PDB entry 3KIA | X-ray diffraction, 2.80 A resolution | chains A and C

# Chain A (and C)
Protein: Mannosyl-3-phosphoglycerate synthase
Source organism: synthetic construct
Notes: EC 2.4.1.217; chain C of this document is another copy of the same molecule, construct and numbering; everything in this record applies to it too
UniProt: B7SY86 (B7SY86_9ACTN); numbering as in UniProt (aligned over 1-335)
Sequence (387 residues; row label = number of the first residue in the row; numbers below 1 keep their minus sign (Met-51 is residue -51)):
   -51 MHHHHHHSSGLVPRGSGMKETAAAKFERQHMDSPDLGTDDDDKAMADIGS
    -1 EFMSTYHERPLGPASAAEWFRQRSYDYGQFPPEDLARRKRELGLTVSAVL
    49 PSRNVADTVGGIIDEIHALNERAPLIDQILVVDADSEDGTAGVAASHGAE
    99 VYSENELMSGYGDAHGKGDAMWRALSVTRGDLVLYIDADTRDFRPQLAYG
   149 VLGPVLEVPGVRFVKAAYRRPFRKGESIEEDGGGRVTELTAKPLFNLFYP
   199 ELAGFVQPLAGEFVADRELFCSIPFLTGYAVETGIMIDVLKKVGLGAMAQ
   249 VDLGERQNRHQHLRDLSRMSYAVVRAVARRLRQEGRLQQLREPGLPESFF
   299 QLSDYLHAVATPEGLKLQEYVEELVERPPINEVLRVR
Disordered / not traced: -51 to 13, 170-176, 334-335 (chain C: -51 to 8, 170-177, 258-259, 289-295, 334-335)
Metal / ion sites: Mg2+ site 1: Asp137 (together with guanosine-5'-monophosphate); Mg2+ site 2: Gln299, Asp302
Ligand contacts: guanosine-5'-monophosphate: Pro49, Ser50, Arg51, Val53, Val80, Asp81, Ala82, Glu102, Gly114, Lys115, Ala118, Asp135, Ala136, Asp137, Tyr227

# Chain A / chain C interface
Pairs across the interface (134):
  Ala14(A) - Phe297(C)
  Ala14(A) - Leu315(C)
  Phe18(A) - Leu313(C)  hydrophobic
  Phe18(A) - Lys314(C)
  Phe18(A) - Leu315(C)
  Ser22(A) - Leu313(C)
  Ala165(A) - Leu313(C)  hydrophobic
  Tyr166(A) - Ala308(C)
  Arg167(A) - Ala308(C)
  Arg167(A) - Thr309(C)
  Arg167(A) - Pro310(C)
  Arg168(A) - Leu261(C)
  Glu177(A) - Arg262(C)
  Glu178(A) - Arg262(C)
  Glu178(A) - Val307(C)
  Glu178(A) - Ala308(C)
  Glu178(A) - Thr309(C)
  Glu178(A) - Gln316(C)  hydrogen bond
  Asp179(A) - Val307(C)
  Asp179(A) - Ala308(C)  hydrogen bond (backbone-backbone)
  Gly180(A) - Ala306(C)
  Gly180(A) - Val307(C)
  Gly181(A) - Leu261(C)
  Arg183(A) - Leu187(C)
  Glu186(A) - Leu261(C)
  Glu186(A) - Ser265(C)  hydrogen bond (backbone-side chain)
  Glu186(A) - Tyr303(C)
  Glu186(A) - His305(C)  salt bridge
  Leu187(A) - Arg183(C)
  Leu187(A) - Val184(C)
  Leu187(A) - Leu187(C)
  Leu187(A) - Thr188(C)  hydrogen bond (backbone-side chain)
  Leu187(A) - Leu261(C)  hydrophobic
  Leu187(A) - Leu264(C)
  Leu187(A) - Ser265(C)
  Leu187(A) - Ser268(C)
  Thr188(A) - Leu187(C)  hydrogen bond (side chain-backbone)
  Lys190(A) - Tyr303(C)
  Lys190(A) - Ala306(C)  hydrogen bond (side chain-backbone)
  Pro191(A) - Ser268(C)
  Pro191(A) - Tyr269(C)
  Pro191(A) - Val272(C)  hydrophobic
  Pro191(A) - Tyr303(C)
  Asn194(A) - Tyr269(C)
  Asn194(A) - Asp302(C)
  Asn194(A) - Tyr303(C)
  Asn194(A) - Leu304(C)  hydrogen bond (side chain-backbone)
  Leu195(A) - Val272(C)  hydrophobic
  Leu195(A) - Arg273(C)
  Leu195(A) - Ala276(C)  hydrophobic
  Leu195(A) - Leu288(C)
  Phe196(A) - Leu285(C)  hydrophobic
  Pro198(A) - Phe297(C)
  Ala201(A) - Leu304(C)  hydrophobic
  Ala201(A) - Ala306(C)
  Gly202(A) - Ala306(C)
  Phe203(A) - Ala306(C)
  Val204(A) - Ala306(C)  hydrophobic
  Val204(A) - Val307(C)
  Val204(A) - Ala308(C)
  Gln248(A) - Leu313(C)
  Asp250(A) - Leu313(C)
  Leu261(A) - Gly181(C)
  Leu261(A) - Glu186(C)
  Leu261(A) - Leu187(C)  hydrophobic
  Arg262(A) - Glu178(C)  salt bridge
  Leu264(A) - Leu187(C)
  Ser265(A) - Glu186(C)  hydrogen bond (side chain-backbone)
  Ser265(A) - Leu187(C)
  Ser268(A) - Leu187(C)
  Ser268(A) - Pro191(C)
  Tyr269(A) - Pro191(C)
  Tyr269(A) - Asn194(C)
  Val272(A) - Pro191(C)  hydrophobic
  Val272(A) - Leu195(C)  hydrophobic
  Ala276(A) - Leu195(C)  hydrophobic
  Gly283(A) - Gln286(C)
  Arg284(A) - Arg284(C)
  Arg284(A) - Leu285(C)
  Arg284(A) - Gln286(C)  hydrogen bond (backbone-backbone)
  Arg284(A) - Gln287(C)
  Arg284(A) - Leu288(C)
  Leu285(A) - Arg284(C)
  Leu285(A) - Leu285(C)  hydrophobic
  Gln286(A) - Gly283(C)
  Gln286(A) - Arg284(C)  hydrogen bond (backbone-backbone)
  Gln286(A) - Gln286(C)
  Gln287(A) - Arg284(C)
  Leu288(A) - Phe196(C)  hydrophobic
  Leu288(A) - Arg284(C)  hydrogen bond (backbone-side chain)
  Glu290(A) - Lys239(C)  salt bridge
  Glu290(A) - Glu282(C)
  Glu290(A) - Arg284(C)  salt bridge
  Leu293(A) - Glu199(C)
  Ser296(A) - Ala12(C)  hydrogen bond (side chain-backbone)
  Phe297(A) - Pro11(C)
  Phe297(A) - Ala12(C)
  Phe297(A) - Ser13(C)
  Phe297(A) - Ala14(C)
  Phe297(A) - Pro198(C)
  Phe297(A) - Glu199(C)
  Phe297(A) - Leu243(C)  hydrophobic
  Leu300(A) - Leu195(C)  hydrophobic
  Tyr303(A) - Lys190(C)
  Tyr303(A) - Pro191(C)
  Tyr303(A) - Asn194(C)
  Leu304(A) - Ala14(C)  hydrophobic
  Leu304(A) - Asn194(C)  hydrogen bond (backbone-side chain)
  Leu304(A) - Ala201(C)  hydrophobic
  His305(A) - Glu186(C)  salt bridge
  Ala306(A) - Gly180(C)
  Ala306(A) - Lys190(C)  hydrogen bond (backbone-side chain)
  Ala306(A) - Ala201(C)
  Ala306(A) - Gly202(C)
  Ala306(A) - Phe203(C)
  Ala306(A) - Val204(C)
  Val307(A) - Asp179(C)
  Val307(A) - Gly180(C)
  Val307(A) - Val204(C)
  Ala308(A) - Tyr166(C)
  Ala308(A) - Arg167(C)
  Ala308(A) - Glu178(C)
  Ala308(A) - Asp179(C)  hydrogen bond (backbone-backbone)
  Ala308(A) - Val204(C)
  Thr309(A) - Arg167(C)  hydrogen bond (backbone-side chain)
  Pro310(A) - Arg167(C)
  Leu313(A) - Phe18(C)  hydrophobic
  Leu313(A) - Val204(C)  hydrophobic
  Leu313(A) - Asp250(C)
  Lys314(A) - Phe18(C)
  Leu315(A) - Ala14(C)
  Leu315(A) - Ala15(C)  hydrophobic
  Leu315(A) - Phe18(C)
  Gln316(A) - Glu178(C)  hydrogen bond
Interface residues without a listed pair, chain A (68 interface residues in all): Ala15, Gly182, Val184, Leu192, Glu199, Leu243, Arg289, Asp302, Gly312
Interface residues without a listed pair, chain C (70 interface residues in all): Ser22, Tyr23, Ala165, Gly182, Leu192, Tyr197, Gln248, Leu300, Gly312

# Summary
Chain A and chain C form an interface of 68 and 70 residues respectively, with 17 hydrogen bonds and 5 salt
bridges. Among the polar pairs are Glu186(A)-His305(C), Arg262(A)-Glu178(C) and Glu290(A)-Lys239(C). Bound to
chain A: guanosine-5'-monophosphate. Gln299(A) and Asp302(A) form the Mg2+ site 2.
Chain A and chain C are both Mannosyl-3-phosphoglycerate synthase (synthetic construct); the structure,
Crystal structure of mannosyl-3-phosphoglycerate synthase from Rubrobacter xylanophilus, was determined by
X-ray diffraction (same publication as 3O3P and 3F1Y).
